8AA1 - chains A and I of the 4 polymer chains in the assembly; structure by electron microscopy, 2.90 A resolution.

Chain A (and I):
Name: SusC homolog
Source organism: Bacteroides thetaiotaomicron VPI-5482
Notes: chain I of this document is another copy of the same molecule, construct and numbering; everything in this record applies to it too
UniProtKB: Q8A6W3 (Q8A6W3_BACTN); residues -24 to 1016 here correspond to UniProt positions 1-1041 (UniProt number = residue number + 25)
Chain sequence (1041 residues; numbered -24 to 1016; the number before each row is that of its first residue; numbers below 1 keep their minus sign (Met-24 is residue -24)):
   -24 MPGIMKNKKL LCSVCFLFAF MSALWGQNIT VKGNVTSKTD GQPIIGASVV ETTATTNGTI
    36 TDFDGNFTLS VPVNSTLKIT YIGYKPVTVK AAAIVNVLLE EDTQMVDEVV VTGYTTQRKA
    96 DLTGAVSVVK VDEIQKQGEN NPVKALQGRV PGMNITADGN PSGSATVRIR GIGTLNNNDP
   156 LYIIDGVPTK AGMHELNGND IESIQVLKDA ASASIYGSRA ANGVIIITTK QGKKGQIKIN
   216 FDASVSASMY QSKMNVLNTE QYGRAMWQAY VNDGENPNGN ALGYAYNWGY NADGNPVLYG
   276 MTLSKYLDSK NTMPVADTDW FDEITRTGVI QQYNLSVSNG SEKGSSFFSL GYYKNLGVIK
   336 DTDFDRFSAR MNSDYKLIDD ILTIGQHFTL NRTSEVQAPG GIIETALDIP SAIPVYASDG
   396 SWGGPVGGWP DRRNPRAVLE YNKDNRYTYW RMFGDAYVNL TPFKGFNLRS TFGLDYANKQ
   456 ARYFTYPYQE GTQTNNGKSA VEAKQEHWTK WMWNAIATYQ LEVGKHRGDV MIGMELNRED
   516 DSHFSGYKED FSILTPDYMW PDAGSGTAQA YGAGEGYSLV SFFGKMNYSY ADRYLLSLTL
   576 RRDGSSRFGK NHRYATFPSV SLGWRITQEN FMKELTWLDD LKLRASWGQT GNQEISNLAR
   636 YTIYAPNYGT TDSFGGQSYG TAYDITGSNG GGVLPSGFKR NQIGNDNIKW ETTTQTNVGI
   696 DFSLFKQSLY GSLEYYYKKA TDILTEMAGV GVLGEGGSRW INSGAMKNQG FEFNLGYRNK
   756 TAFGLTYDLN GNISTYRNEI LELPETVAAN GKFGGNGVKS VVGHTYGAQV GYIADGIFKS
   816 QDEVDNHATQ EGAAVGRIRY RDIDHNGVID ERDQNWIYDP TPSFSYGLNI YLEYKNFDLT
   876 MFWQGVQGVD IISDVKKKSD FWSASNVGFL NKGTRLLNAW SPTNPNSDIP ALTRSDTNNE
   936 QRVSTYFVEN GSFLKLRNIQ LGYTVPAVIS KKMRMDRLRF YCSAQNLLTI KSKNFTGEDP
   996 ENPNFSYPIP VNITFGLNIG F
Unresolved in the structure: -24 to 92
Metal / ion sites: Mg2+: Asp837, Asp839, Asn841, Val843, Asp848
Ligand contacts:
  - beta-D-fructofuranose (FRU), molecule 1: Lys165, Ala166, Gly167, His169, Glu170, Gln372, Tyr422, Tyr424, Lys454, Glu481, Trp483
  - beta-D-fructofuranose (FRU), molecule 2: Gly375, Gly376, Glu379, Thr380, Asp406, Arg407, Arg408, Gln468, Phe649, Gln652, Asn901, Val902
What the authors report for this chain:
  - binding site for beta-D-fructofuranose: Phe649
  - conformationally variable residues (loop rearrangement, order/disorder transition, side-chain flip): Arg93, Tyr191, Ser193, Phe583, Phe649, Trp685

How chain A and chain I interact:
Pairs across the interface (108; chain A residue first):
  Gln211(A) - Lys318(I)  hydrogen bond (backbone-side chain)
  Ile212(A) - Lys318(I)
  Ile212(A) - Lys351(I)
  Ile212(A) - Leu352(I)  hydrophobic
  Ile214(A) - Leu352(I)  hydrophobic
  Ile214(A) - Ile359(I)  hydrophobic
  Val312(A) - Tyr350(I)  hydrophobic
  Asn314(A) - Lys318(I)  hydrogen bond
  Asn314(A) - Tyr350(I)
  Gly315(A) - Lys318(I)
  Lys318(A) - Gln211(I)  hydrogen bond (side chain-backbone)
  Lys318(A) - Ile212(I)
  Lys318(A) - Asn314(I)  hydrogen bond
  Lys318(A) - Gly315(I)
  Ser321(A) - Tyr350(I)
  Phe322(A) - Tyr350(I)  hydrogen bond (backbone-side chain)
  Phe323(A) - Tyr350(I)  hydrophobic
  Phe323(A) - Gln361(I)
  Phe323(A) - Ala431(I)  hydrophobic
  Met346(A) - Gln361(I)
  Met346(A) - Phe363(I)  hydrophobic
  Tyr350(A) - Val312(I)  hydrophobic
  Tyr350(A) - Asn314(I)
  Tyr350(A) - Ser321(I)
  Tyr350(A) - Phe322(I)  hydrogen bond (side chain-backbone)
  Tyr350(A) - Phe323(I)  hydrophobic
  Lys351(A) - Ile212(I)
  Leu352(A) - Ile212(I)  hydrophobic
  Leu352(A) - Ile214(I)  hydrophobic
  Ile353(A) - Arg969(I)
  Ile359(A) - Ile214(I)  hydrophobic
  Gln361(A) - Phe323(I)
  Gln361(A) - Met346(I)
  Phe363(A) - Met346(I)  hydrophobic
  Phe363(A) - Phe363(I)  hydrophobic
  Phe363(A) - Leu365(I)  hydrophobic
  Leu365(A) - Phe363(I)  hydrophobic
  Leu365(A) - Met427(I)  hydrophobic
  Trp425(A) - Leu449(I)  hydrophobic
  Trp425(A) - Tyr451(I)
  Met427(A) - Leu365(I)  hydrophobic
  Met427(A) - Met427(I)  hydrophobic
  Ala431(A) - Phe323(I)  hydrophobic
  Leu449(A) - Trp425(I)  hydrophobic
  Tyr451(A) - Trp425(I)
  Tyr451(A) - Asn453(I)  hydrogen bond
  Asn453(A) - Tyr451(I)  hydrogen bond
  Asn453(A) - Asn453(I)
  Asn453(A) - His482(I)
  Gln455(A) - His482(I)
  Gln455(A) - Phe519(I)
  Ala478(A) - Phe519(I)  hydrophobic
  Gln480(A) - Gln480(I)
  Gln480(A) - His482(I)  hydrogen bond
  Gln480(A) - Phe519(I)
  His482(A) - Asn453(I)
  His482(A) - Gln455(I)
  His482(A) - Gln480(I)  hydrogen bond
  Ser517(A) - Trp535(I)
  Phe519(A) - Gln455(I)
  Phe519(A) - Ala478(I)  hydrophobic
  Phe519(A) - Gln480(I)
  Tyr522(A) - Ala545(I)
  Lys523(A) - Thr645(I)
  Asp525(A) - Val668(I)
  Tyr533(A) - Pro641(I)
  Tyr533(A) - Phe673(I)
  Trp535(A) - Ser517(I)
  Trp535(A) - Gly547(I)
  Trp535(A) - Ala548(I)
  Pro536(A) - Ala545(I)
  Pro536(A) - Tyr546(I)
  Pro536(A) - Gly547(I)
  Asp537(A) - Tyr546(I)
  Asp537(A) - Gly547(I)  hydrogen bond (backbone-backbone)
  Asp537(A) - Ala548(I)
  Asp537(A) - Pro641(I)
  Ala538(A) - Pro641(I)
  Ser540(A) - Tyr643(I)
  Ser540(A) - Val668(I)
  Ser540(A) - Ser671(I)
  Thr542(A) - Val668(I)
  Ala543(A) - Ala543(I)
  Ala543(A) - Gln544(I)
  Ala543(A) - Ala545(I)
  Gln544(A) - Ala543(I)
  Ala545(A) - Tyr522(I)
  Ala545(A) - Pro536(I)
  Ala545(A) - Ala543(I)
  Tyr546(A) - Pro536(I)
  Tyr546(A) - Asp537(I)
  Gly547(A) - Trp535(I)
  Gly547(A) - Pro536(I)
  Gly547(A) - Asp537(I)  hydrogen bond (backbone-backbone)
  Ala548(A) - Trp535(I)
  Ala548(A) - Asp537(I)
  Pro641(A) - Tyr533(I)
  Pro641(A) - Asp537(I)
  Pro641(A) - Ala538(I)
  Tyr643(A) - Ser540(I)
  Thr645(A) - Lys523(I)
  Gly666(A) - Gly666(I)
  Val668(A) - Asp525(I)
  Val668(A) - Ser540(I)
  Val668(A) - Thr542(I)
  Ser671(A) - Ser540(I)
  Phe673(A) - Tyr533(I)
  Arg969(A) - Ile353(I)
Interface residues without a listed pair, chain A (66 interface residues in all): Leu310, Leu325, Leu357, Lys479, His518, Gly521, Ser527, Gly539, Gly541, Gly549, Phe1016
Interface residues without a listed pair, chain I (66 interface residues in all): Leu310, Leu325, Leu357, Lys479, His518, Gly521, Ser527, Gly539, Gly541, Gly549, Phe1016

Overview:
The chain A/chain I interface involves 66 residues from each chain, with 12 hydrogen bonds. Polar pairs
include Gln211(A)-Lys318(I), Asn314(A)-Lys318(I) and Phe322(A)-Tyr350(I). Ligands of chain A:
beta-D-fructofuranose. The paper reports a binding site for beta-D-fructofuranose at Phe649(A); conformational
variability at Arg93(A), Tyr191(A) and Ser193(A) among others.
Both chains are SusC homolog (Bacteroides thetaiotaomicron VPI-5482). Entry 8AA1 (Core SusCD transporter units
from the levan utilisome with levan fructo-oligosaccharides DP 8-12) was determined by electron microscopy,
deposited together with 8A9Y, 8AA0, 8AA2 and 8AA3.
